PDB entry 4UBB | X-ray diffraction, 1.90 A resolution | chains T and A of the 4 polymer chains in the assembly

== Chain T ==
Molecule: 16-nt DNA strand
Sequence (16 nucleotides; row label = number of the first residue in the row):
     1 CCGACCGCGC ATCAGC

== Chain A ==
Protein: DNA polymerase beta
Organism: Homo sapiens
Notes: EC 2.7.7.7, 4.2.99.-
UniProtKB: P06746 (DPOLB_HUMAN); residues 1-335 here = UniProt positions 1-335
Amino-acid sequence (335 residues; row label = number of the first residue in the row):
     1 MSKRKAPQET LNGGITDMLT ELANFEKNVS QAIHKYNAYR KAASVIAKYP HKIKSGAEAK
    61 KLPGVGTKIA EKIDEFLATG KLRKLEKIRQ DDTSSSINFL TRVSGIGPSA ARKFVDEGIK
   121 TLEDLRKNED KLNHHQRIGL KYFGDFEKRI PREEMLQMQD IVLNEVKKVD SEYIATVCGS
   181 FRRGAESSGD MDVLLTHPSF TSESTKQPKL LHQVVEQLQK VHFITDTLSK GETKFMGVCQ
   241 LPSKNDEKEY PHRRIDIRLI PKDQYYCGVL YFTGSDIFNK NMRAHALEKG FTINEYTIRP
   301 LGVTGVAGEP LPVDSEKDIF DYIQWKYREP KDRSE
Not modelled in the structure: 1-9
Swiss-Prot annotation at these positions:
  - region: Arg-183 to Asp-192 (DNA-binding)
  - active site: Lys-72 (Nucleophile)
  - binding site (K(+)): Lys-60, Leu-62, Val-65, Thr-101, Val-103, Ile-106
  - binding site (Na(+)): Lys-60, Leu-62, Val-65, Thr-101, Val-103, Ile-106
  - binding site (dATP): Arg-149, Ser-180, Arg-183, Gly-189, Asp-190
  - binding site (dCTP): Arg-149, Ser-180, Arg-183, Gly-189, Asp-190
  - binding site (dGTP): Arg-149, Ser-180, Arg-183, Gly-189, Asp-190, Asp-192
  - binding site (dTTP): Arg-149, Ser-180, Arg-183, Gly-189, Asp-190
  - binding site (Mg(2+)): Asp-190, Asp-192, Asp-256
  - modified residue: Lys-72 (N6-acetyllysine), Arg-83 (Omega-N-methylarginine), Arg-152 (Omega-N-methylarginine)
  - cross-link (Glycyl lysine isopeptide (Lys-Gly)): Lys-41 (interchain with G-Cter in ubiquitin), Lys-61 (interchain with G-Cter in ubiquitin), Lys-81 (interchain with G-Cter in ubiquitin)
  - natural variant: Leu-22 (L22P: Found in a gastric cancer sample; uncertain significance), Tyr-39 (Y39C: Found in a gastric cancer sample; uncertain significance), Gly-118 (G118V: Decreased DNA-directed DNA polymerase activity), Arg-137 (R137Q: Decreased function in base-excision repair), Arg-149 (R149I: Decreased DNA-directed DNA polymerase activity), Asp-160 (D160N: Found in a gastric cancer sample; uncertain significance), Cys-239 (C239R: Found in a gastric cancer sample; uncertain significance), Lys-289 (K289M: Found in a colon cancer sample; uncertain significance), Asn-294 (N294D: Found in a gastric cancer sample; uncertain significance), Glu-295 (E295K: Found in a gastric cancer sample; uncertain significance)
  - mutagenesis: Phe-25 (F25W: No effect on 5'-dRP lyase activity. Decreased ssDNA binding), His-34 (H34G: Decreased 5'-dRP lyase activity. Decreased ssDNA binding), Lys-35 (K35A: Decreased 5'-dRP lyase activity. Decreased ssDNA binding. Loss of 5'-dRP lyase activity; when associated with A-68 and A-72. Decreased ssDNA binding; when associated with A-68 and A-72 ...), Tyr-39 (Y39F: No effect on 5'-dRP lyase activity; Y39Q: Abolishes DNA polymerase and 5'-dRP lyase activity), Lys-41 (K41R: Abolishes ubiquitination; when associated with R-61 and R-81), Lys-60 (K60A: Decreased 5'-dRP lyase activity. Decreased ssDNA binding), Lys-61 (K61R: Abolishes ubiquitination; when associated with R-41 and R-81), Lys-68 (K68A: No effect on 5'-dRP lyase activity. Decreased ssDNA binding. Loss of 5'-dRP lyase activity; when associated with A-35 and A-72. Decreased ssDNA binding; when associated with A-35 and A-72 ...), Glu-71 (E71Q: No effect on 5'-dRP lyase activity. No effect on structure shown by circular dichroism. No effect on ssDNA binding), Lys-72 (K72A: Severely reduced 5'-dRP lyase activity. Does not affect ssDNA binding. Loss of 5'-dRP lyase activity; when associated with A-35 and A-68. Decreased ssDNA binding ...), Glu-75 (E75A: Slightly decreased 5'-dRP lyase activity. Decreased ssDNA binding. No effect on structure shown by circular dichroism), Lys-81 (K81R: Abolishes ubiquitination; when associated with R-41 and R-61), 5 further mutagenesis entries in UniProt
Metal / ion sites: Mg2+ site 1: Asp-190, Asp-192, Asp-256 (together with 8-oxo-2'-deoxyguanosine-5'-triphosphate) (shared with 2 residues of chain P); Mg2+ site 2: Asp-190, Asp-192 (together with 8-oxo-2'-deoxyguanosine-5'-triphosphate, pyrophosphate) (shared with 1 residue of chain P)
Residues lining bound ligands: 8-oxo-2'-deoxyguanosine-5'-triphosphate / pyrophosphate: Arg-149, Gly-179, Ser-180, Arg-183, Ser-187, Ser-188, Gly-189, Asp-190, Asp-192, Tyr-271, Phe-272, Thr-273, Gly-274, Ser-275, Asp-276, Asn-279, Arg-283

== How chain T and chain A interact ==
Contacting residue pairs - 25 pairs, chain T then chain A:
  DC5(T) with His-34(A), stacking on the base
  DC6(T) with Lys-280(A), salt bridge to the phosphate; Arg-283(A), hydrogen bond to the base; Leu-287(A), phosphate contact
  DG7(T) with Tyr-271(A), base contact; Arg-283(A), hydrogen bond to the sugar; Leu-287(A), phosphate contact; Thr-292(A), hydrogen bond to the phosphate; Ile-293(A), sugar contact; Asn-294(A), phosphate contact
  DC8(T) with Asn-294(A), hydrogen bond to the phosphate; Glu-295(A), sugar contact
  DG9(T) with Thr-233(A), hydrogen bond to the phosphate; Lys-234(A), phosphate contact; Arg-258(A), sugar contact; Tyr-296(A), hydrogen bond to the phosphate
  DC10(T) with Ser-229(A), phosphate contact; Lys-230(A), hydrogen bond to the phosphate; Gly-231(A), phosphate contact; Glu-232(A), hydrogen bond to the phosphate; Thr-233(A), hydrogen bond to the phosphate; Lys-234(A), hydrogen bond to the phosphate
  DA11(T) with Ser-229(A), phosphate contact; Lys-230(A), hydrogen bond to the phosphate
  DT12(T) with Asn-133(A), phosphate contact
Other interface residues (no listed pair), chain A (21 interface residues in all): His-134, Ala-284, Arg-299

== Overview ==
8 residues of chain T and 21 residues of chain A are in contact, with 11 hydrogen bonds, 1 salt bridge and 1
aromatic stacking contact. Polar contacts include DC6(T)/Arg-283(A), DG7(T)/Arg-283(A) and DG7(T)/Thr-292(A).
Ligands of chain A: 8-oxo-2'-deoxyguanosine-5'-triphosphate / pyrophosphate.
Here chain T is a 16-nt DNA strand and chain A is DNA polymerase beta (Homo sapiens). Entry 4UBB (DNA
polymerase beta reactant complex with a templating cytosine and incoming 8-oxodGTP, 40 s) was determined by
X-ray diffraction, deposited together with 4UAW, 4UAY, 4UAZ, 4UB1, 4UB2, 4UB3 and 3 further entries.
